9NWI - chains B and C of the 30 polymer chains in the assembly; structure by electron microscopy, 2.80 A resolution.

Chain B (and C):
Protein: Head-to-Tail adapter
Source organism: Pseudomonas virus Pa223
Notes: chain C of this document is another copy of the same molecule, construct and numbering; everything in this record applies to it too
UniProtKB: A0A5P1KVX0 (A0A5P1KVX0_9CAUD); numbering as in UniProt (aligned over 1-208)
Amino-acid sequence (208 residues; row label = number of the first residue in the row):
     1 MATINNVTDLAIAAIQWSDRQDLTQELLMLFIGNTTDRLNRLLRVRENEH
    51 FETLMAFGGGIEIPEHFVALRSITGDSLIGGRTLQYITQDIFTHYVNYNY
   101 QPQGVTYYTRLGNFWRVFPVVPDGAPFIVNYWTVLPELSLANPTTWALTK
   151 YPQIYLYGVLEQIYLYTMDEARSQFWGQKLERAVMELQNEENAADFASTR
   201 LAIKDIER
Not modelled in the structure: 1

How chain B and chain C interact:
Pairs across the interface (65; chain B residue first):
  Ala2(B) - Glu137(C)
  Thr3(B) - Leu30(C)
  Thr3(B) - Asn34(C)
  Thr3(B) - Asp37(C)  hydrogen bond
  Ile4(B) - Leu30(C)  hydrophobic
  Gln16(B) - Leu27(C)
  Gln16(B) - Tyr166(C)
  Trp17(B) - Leu30(C)
  Trp17(B) - Phe31(C)  hydrophobic
  Trp17(B) - Gln162(C)
  Trp17(B) - Tyr166(C)
  Arg46(B) - Phe67(C)
  Arg46(B) - Arg110(C)
  Glu49(B) - Arg110(C)  salt bridge
  Glu49(B) - Gly112(C)
  Arg71(B) - Arg110(C)
  Thr74(B) - Gln89(C)
  Gly80(B) - Asn97(C)  hydrogen bond (backbone-side chain)
  Gly81(B) - Thr93(C)
  Gly81(B) - Asn97(C)  hydrogen bond (backbone-side chain)
  Arg82(B) - Thr93(C)
  Arg82(B) - Asn97(C)
  Thr83(B) - Asp90(C)
  Thr83(B) - Thr93(C)  hydrogen bond
  Lys150(B) - Arg41(C)
  Tyr151(B) - Arg38(C)
  Tyr151(B) - Arg41(C)
  Pro152(B) - Asp37(C)
  Gln153(B) - Asn34(C)  hydrogen bond (side chain-backbone)
  Gln153(B) - Asp37(C)
  Gln153(B) - Arg38(C)
  Tyr157(B) - Gln162(C)
  Tyr164(B) - Met168(C)
  Arg172(B) - Met168(C)
  Phe175(B) - Leu165(C)  hydrophobic
  Trp176(B) - Leu165(C)  hydrophobic
  Arg182(B) - Arg38(C)
  Glu186(B) - Arg38(C)  salt bridge
  Glu190(B) - Asn40(C)
  Glu190(B) - Arg41(C)  salt bridge
  Glu190(B) - Arg44(C)  salt bridge
  Glu190(B) - Val68(C)
  Ala194(B) - Phe67(C)
  Ala194(B) - Val68(C)
  Ala194(B) - Leu70(C)
  Asp195(B) - Leu70(C)
  Asp195(B) - Tyr108(C)  hydrogen bond (backbone-side chain)
  Asp195(B) - Arg110(C)  salt bridge
  Phe196(B) - Tyr86(C)  hydrophobic
  Ser198(B) - Leu70(C)
  Ser198(B) - Arg71(C)
  Thr199(B) - Arg71(C)
  Thr199(B) - Tyr108(C)
  Arg200(B) - Gln85(C)
  Arg200(B) - Arg208(C)
  Leu201(B) - Gln85(C)
  Ala202(B) - Gln85(C)
  Lys204(B) - Gln85(C)  hydrogen bond
  Lys204(B) - Ile91(C)
  Lys204(B) - Tyr95(C)
  Lys204(B) - Tyr107(C)
  Ile206(B) - His94(C)
  Glu207(B) - His94(C)  salt bridge
  Glu207(B) - Tyr98(C)  hydrogen bond
  Arg208(B) - Asp90(C)  salt bridge
Also at the interface, not in a pair above, chain B (43 interface residues in all): Ser18, Asn130, Leu156, Lys179, Leu187, Asp205
Also at the interface, not in a pair above, chain C (45 interface residues in all): Gly33, Thr35, Ile63, Ala69, Leu111, Asn113, Trp115, Trp132, Glu170, Ser173, Gln174, Glu181

In short:
43 residues of chain B face 45 of chain C across their interface, with 8 hydrogen bonds and 7 salt bridges.
Among the polar pairs are Glu49(B)-Arg110(C), Glu186(B)-Arg38(C) and Glu190(B)-Arg41(C).
Chain B and chain C are both Head-to-Tail adapter (Pseudomonas virus Pa223); the structure, Pseudomonas phage
Pa223 tail (C6 symmetry), was determined by electron microscopy.
